PDB entry 6W0X | X-ray diffraction, 2.38 A resolution | chains A and B

# Chain A (and B)
Molecule: Ketohexokinase
Source organism: Homo sapiens
Notes: EC 2.7.1.3; chain B of this document is another copy of the same molecule, construct and numbering; everything in this record applies to it too
UniProt: P50053 (KHK_HUMAN); numbering as in UniProt (aligned over 5-298)
Sequence (313 residues; each row starts with the number of its first residue; numbers below 1 keep their minus sign (Met-14 is residue -14)):
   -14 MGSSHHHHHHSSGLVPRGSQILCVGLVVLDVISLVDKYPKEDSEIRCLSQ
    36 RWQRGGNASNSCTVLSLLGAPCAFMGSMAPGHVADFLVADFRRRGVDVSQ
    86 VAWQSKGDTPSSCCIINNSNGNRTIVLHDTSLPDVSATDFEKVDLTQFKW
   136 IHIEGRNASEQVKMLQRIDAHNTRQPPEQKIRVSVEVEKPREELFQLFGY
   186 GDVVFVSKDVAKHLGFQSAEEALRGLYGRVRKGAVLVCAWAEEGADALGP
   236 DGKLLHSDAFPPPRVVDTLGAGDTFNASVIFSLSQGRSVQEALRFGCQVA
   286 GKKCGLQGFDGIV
Unresolved in the structure: -14 to 2 (chain B: -14 to -3)
Construct notes: expression tag (-14 to 4)
Small-molecule neighbours: S6J (6-[(1S,5R)-6-(hydroxymethyl)-3-azabicyclo[3.1.0]hexan-3-yl]-2-[(2S,3R)-2-methyl-3-oxidanyl-azetidin-1-yl]-4-(trifluoromethyl)pyridine-3-carbonitrile): Arg108, Ala224, Trp225, Ala226, Glu227, Gly229, Ala230, Ala244, Phe245, Pro246, Pro247, Val250, Thr253, Gly255, Ala256, Gly257, Phe260, Cys282, Ala285, Gly286, Cys289
Curated features (UniProtKB/Swiss-Prot):
  - binding site (beta-D-fructose): Asp15, Gly41, Asn42, Asn45, Asp258
  - binding site (ATP): Arg108, Ala226 to Gly229, Gly255 to Asp258
  - natural variant: Gly40 (G40R: In FRUCT), Ala43 (A43T: In FRUCT)

# How chain A and chain B interact
Residue-residue contacts (67):
  Leu14(A) - Trp37(B)  hydrophobic
  Ser18(A) - Val111(B)
  Val20(A) - Val111(B)  hydrophobic
  Tyr23(A) - Tyr23(B)  hydrophobic
  Tyr23(A) - Pro24(B)  hydrogen bond (side chain-backbone)
  Tyr23(A) - Glu26(B)
  Pro24(A) - Tyr23(B)  hydrogen bond (backbone-side chain)
  Pro24(A) - Val111(B)  hydrophobic
  Lys25(A) - Tyr23(B)
  Lys25(A) - Thr109(B)
  Glu26(A) - Tyr23(B)
  Glu26(A) - Asn102(B)  hydrogen bond
  Glu26(A) - Asn105(B)
  Glu26(A) - Asn107(B)  hydrogen bond
  Glu26(A) - Thr109(B)
  Asp27(A) - Arg108(B)
  Asp27(A) - Thr109(B)  hydrogen bond (backbone-side chain)
  Ser28(A) - Thr109(B)
  Ser28(A) - Ile110(B)  hydrogen bond (backbone-backbone)
  Glu29(A) - Ile110(B)
  Glu29(A) - Leu112(B)
  Ile30(A) - Ile110(B)  hydrogen bond (backbone-backbone)
  Ile30(A) - Val111(B)
  Ile30(A) - Leu112(B)  hydrogen bond (backbone-backbone)
  Arg31(A) - Leu112(B)
  Arg31(A) - His113(B)  hydrogen bond (side chain-backbone)
  Cys32(A) - Val111(B)  hydrophobic
  Cys32(A) - Leu112(B)  hydrogen bond (backbone-backbone)
  Cys32(A) - Asp114(B)
  Leu33(A) - Asp114(B)
  Ser34(A) - Asp114(B)
  Gln35(A) - Asp93(B)
  Gln35(A) - Ser96(B)  hydrogen bond (side chain-backbone)
  Gln35(A) - Asp114(B)  hydrogen bond (backbone-side chain)
  Trp37(A) - Trp37(B)  hydrophobic
  Trp37(A) - His67(B)
  Trp37(A) - Val68(B)
  Ser96(A) - Gln35(B)  hydrogen bond
  Cys98(A) - Val16(B)  hydrophobic
  Cys98(A) - Cys98(B)  hydrophobic
  Ile100(A) - Ile100(B)  hydrophobic
  Asn102(A) - Glu26(B)  hydrogen bond
  Asn105(A) - Glu26(B)
  Asn107(A) - Glu26(B)  hydrogen bond
  Arg108(A) - Asp27(B)  salt bridge
  Arg108(A) - Ser28(B)
  Arg108(A) - Glu29(B)  salt bridge
  Thr109(A) - Pro24(B)
  Thr109(A) - Lys25(B)
  Thr109(A) - Glu26(B)
  Thr109(A) - Asp27(B)  hydrogen bond (side chain-backbone)
  Thr109(A) - Ser28(B)
  Ile110(A) - Ser28(B)  hydrogen bond (backbone-backbone)
  Ile110(A) - Glu29(B)
  Ile110(A) - Ile30(B)  hydrogen bond (backbone-backbone)
  Val111(A) - Ser18(B)
  Val111(A) - Val20(B)  hydrophobic
  Val111(A) - Ile30(B)
  Val111(A) - Cys32(B)  hydrophobic
  Val111(A) - Gln35(B)
  Leu112(A) - Ile30(B)  hydrogen bond (backbone-backbone)
  Leu112(A) - Arg31(B)
  Leu112(A) - Cys32(B)  hydrogen bond (backbone-backbone)
  His113(A) - Cys32(B)
  His113(A) - Gln35(B)
  Asp114(A) - Arg31(B)
  Lys174(A) - Glu29(B)  salt bridge
Interface residues without a listed pair, chain A (37 interface residues in all): Val16, His67, Phe71, Ser97, Glu173, Thr253
Interface residues without a listed pair, chain B (35 interface residues in all): Ser34, Thr94, Ser97, Thr115

# Summary
37 residues of chain A and 35 residues of chain B are in contact; the contacts include 20 hydrogen bonds and 3
salt bridges. Among the polar pairs are Arg108(A)-Asp27(B), Arg108(A)-Glu29(B) and Lys174(A)-Glu29(B). Bound
to chain A: compound S6J.
Chain A and chain B are both Ketohexokinase (Homo sapiens); the structure, Structure of KHK in complex with
compound 4
(6-[(1S,5R)-6-(hydroxymethyl)-3-azabicyclo[3.1.0]hexan-3-yl]-2-[(2S,3R)-2-methyl-3-oxidanyl-azetidin-1-yl]-4-(trifluoromethyl)pyridine-3-carbonitrile),
was determined by X-ray diffraction (same publication as 6W0N, 6W0W, 6W0Y and 6W0Z).
